Entry 9L01 (electron microscopy, 3.60 A resolution); this record covers chains F and S of the 24 polymer chains in the assembly.

Chain F:
Name: adaptor protein
From: Escherichia phage T1
Reference sequence: Q6XQD1 (Q6XQD1_BPT1); numbering as in UniProt (aligned over 1-136)
Sequence (136 residues; numbered 1 to 136; the number before each row is that of its first residue):
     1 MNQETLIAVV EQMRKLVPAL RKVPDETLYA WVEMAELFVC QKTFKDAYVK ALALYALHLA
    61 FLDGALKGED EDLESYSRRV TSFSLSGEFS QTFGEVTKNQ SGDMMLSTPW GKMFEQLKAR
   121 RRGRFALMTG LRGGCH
Disordered / not traced: 1, 132-136

Chain S:
Name: Putative portal protein
From: Escherichia phage T1
Reference sequence: Q6XQD8 (Q6XQD8_BPT1); numbering as in UniProt (aligned over 1-427)
Sequence (427 residues; numbered 1 to 427; the number before each row is that of its first residue):
     1 MKIVKHDGYN DIFNGGADGS PKPFFMSDAS YHVGSFYNDN ATAKRIVDVI PEEMVTAGFK
    61 MSGVKDEKEF KSLWDSYKLD SSLVDLLCWA RLYGGAAMVA IIKDNRMLTS QAKPGAKLEG
   121 VRVYDRFAIT VEKRVTNARS PRYGEPEIYK VSPGDNMQPY LIHHSRVFIA DGERVAQQAR
   181 KQNQGWGASV LNKSLIDAIC DYDYCESLAT QILRRKQQAV WKVKGLAEMC DDDDAQYAAR
   241 LRLAQVDDNS GVGRAIGIDA ETEEYDVLNS DISGVPEFLS SKMDRIVSLS GIHEIIIKNK
   301 NVGGVSASQN TALETFYKLV DRKREEDYRP LLEFLLPFIV DEEEWSIEFE PLSVPSKKEE
   361 SEITKNNVES VTKAITEQII DLEEARDTLR SIAPEFKLKD GNNINIREPE ETTEPEPGLG
   421 EKLEDEN
Disordered / not traced: 1-31, 406-427

Chain F / chain S interface:
Pairs across the interface - 26 pairs, chain F then chain S:
  Gln116(F) - Glu228(S)
  Arg120(F) - Glu228(S)  hydrogen bond (side chain-backbone)
  Arg121(F) - Ala235(S)
  Arg122(F) - Met229(S)
  Arg122(F) - Arg242(S)
  Arg124(F) - Val223(S)
  Arg124(F) - Thr262(S)
  Phe125(F) - Trp221(S)  hydrophobic
  Phe125(F) - Val223(S)  hydrophobic
  Phe125(F) - Arg242(S)
  Phe125(F) - Glu263(S)
  Ala126(F) - Gly257(S)
  Ala126(F) - Ile258(S)
  Ala126(F) - Asp259(S)
  Ala126(F) - Glu263(S)
  Leu127(F) - Trp221(S)
  Leu127(F) - Arg242(S)  hydrogen bond (backbone-side chain)
  Leu127(F) - Val246(S)  hydrophobic
  Leu127(F) - Ile256(S)  hydrophobic
  Leu127(F) - Gly257(S)
  Leu127(F) - Ile258(S)  hydrophobic
  Leu127(F) - Glu263(S)
  Met128(F) - Ala255(S)
  Met128(F) - Ile256(S)
  Met128(F) - Gly257(S)  hydrogen bond (backbone-backbone)
  Thr129(F) - Ala255(S)
Also at the interface, not in a pair above, chain F (11 interface residues in all): Gly130
Also at the interface, not in a pair above, chain S (18 interface residues in all): Lys224, Ala239, Leu243, Asn249

In short:
11 residues of chain F face 18 of chain S across their interface, with 3 hydrogen bonds. Among the polar pairs
are Arg120(F)-Glu228(S), Leu127(F)-Arg242(S) and Met128(F)-Gly257(S).
Here chain F is adaptor protein and chain S is Putative portal protein, both from Escherichia phage T1. Entry
9L01 (Cryo-EM structure of bacteriophage T1 portal-adaptor) was determined by electron microscopy, deposited
together with 9KZJ, 9L0E, 9L0F and 9L9P.
